PDB entry 4R18 | X-ray diffraction, 2.40 A resolution | chains L and M of the 28 polymer chains in the assembly

== Chain L ==
Protein: Proteasome subunit beta type-6
Organism: Saccharomyces cerevisiae S288c
Notes: EC 3.4.25.1
UniProtKB: P23724 (PSB6_YEAST); residues 1-222 here correspond to UniProt positions 20-241 (UniProt number = residue number + 19)
Sequence (222 residues; each row starts with the number of its first residue):
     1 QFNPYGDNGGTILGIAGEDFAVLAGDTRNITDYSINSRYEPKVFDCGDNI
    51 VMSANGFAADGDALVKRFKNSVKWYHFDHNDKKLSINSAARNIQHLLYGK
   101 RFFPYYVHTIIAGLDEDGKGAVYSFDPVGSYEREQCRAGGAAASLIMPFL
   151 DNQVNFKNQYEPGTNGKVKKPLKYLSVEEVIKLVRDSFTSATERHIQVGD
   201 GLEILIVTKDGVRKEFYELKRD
Metal / ion sites: Mg2+: Asp222 (shared with 3 residues of chain V)

== Chain M ==
Protein: Proteasome subunit beta type-7
Organism: Saccharomyces cerevisiae S288c
Notes: EC 3.4.25.1
UniProtKB: P30657 (PSB7_YEAST); residues -12 to 233 here correspond to UniProt positions 21-266 (UniProt number = residue number + 33)
Sequence (246 residues; numbered -12 to 233; the number before each row is that of its first residue; numbers below 1 keep their minus sign (Thr-12 is residue -12)):
   -12 TQIANAGASPMVNTQQPIVTGTSVISMKYDNGVIIAADNLGSYGSLLRFN
    38 GVERLIPVGDNTVVGISGDISDMQHIERLLKDLVTENAYDNPLADAEEAL
    88 EPSYIFEYLATVMYQRRSKMNPLWNAIIVAGVQSNGDQFLRYVNLLGVTY
   138 SSPTLATGFGAHMANPLLRKVVDRESDIPKTTVQVAEEAIVNAMRVLYYR
   188 DARSSRNFSLAIIDKNTGLTFKKNLQVENMKWDFAKDIKGYGTQKI
Unresolved in the structure: -12 to 0

== How chain L and chain M interact ==
Contacting residue pairs (40):
  Gln1(L) - Thr1(M)  hydrogen bond
  Phe2(L) - Thr1(M)
  Phe2(L) - Arg104(M)
  Phe2(L) - Pro109(M)  hydrophobic
  Phe2(L) - Trp111(M)  hydrophobic
  Phe2(L) - Leu132(M)  hydrophobic
  Phe2(L) - Leu133(M)  hydrophobic
  Asn3(L) - Leu133(M)
  Pro4(L) - Arg104(M)  hydrogen bond (backbone-side chain)
  Pro4(L) - Met107(M)  hydrophobic
  Pro4(L) - Leu133(M)
  Tyr5(L) - Arg104(M)
  Asn8(L) - Val135(M)
  Asn29(L) - Tyr137(M)
  Ser34(L) - His149(M)  hydrogen bond
  Ile35(L) - Arg156(M)  hydrogen bond (backbone-side chain)
  Asn36(L) - Tyr137(M)  hydrogen bond
  Asn36(L) - Ser139(M)
  Asn36(L) - Arg156(M)
  Ser37(L) - Ser138(M)  hydrogen bond (side chain-backbone)
  Glu40(L) - Arg128(M)  salt bridge
  Glu40(L) - Tyr137(M)
  Glu40(L) - Ser138(M)  hydrogen bond (side chain-backbone)
  Phe57(L) - Arg104(M)
  Phe57(L) - Leu133(M)
  Phe57(L) - Val135(M)  hydrophobic
  Ala59(L) - Tyr101(M)
  Ala59(L) - Leu133(M)
  Ala59(L) - Gly134(M)
  Ala59(L) - Val135(M)
  Asp60(L) - Tyr101(M)  hydrogen bond
  Asp60(L) - Arg104(M)  salt bridge
  Asp62(L) - Thr136(M)
  Ala63(L) - Tyr101(M)
  Lys66(L) - Glu94(M)  salt bridge
  Phe103(L) - Ser105(M)
  Tyr105(L) - Tyr101(M)
  Glu218(L) - Arg161(M)  salt bridge
  Arg221(L) - Asp160(M)  salt bridge
  Arg221(L) - Arg161(M)
Also at the interface, not in a pair above, chain L (24 interface residues in all): Gly6, Tyr39
Also at the interface, not in a pair above, chain M (22 interface residues in all): Leu142

== Overview ==
The interface between chain L and chain M involves 24 residues on one side and 22 on the other, with 8
hydrogen bonds and 5 salt bridges. Polar contacts include Glu40(L)-Arg128(M), Asp60(L)-Arg104(M) and
Lys66(L)-Glu94(M).
Here chain L is Proteasome subunit beta type-6 and chain M is Proteasome subunit beta type-7, both from
Saccharomyces cerevisiae S288c. Entry 4R18 (Ligand-induced Lys33-Thr1 crosslinking at subunit beta5 of the
yeast 20S proteasome) was determined by X-ray diffraction (same publication as 4R17).
